Entry 5W3V (X-ray diffraction, 2.24 A resolution); this record covers chains B and E of the 4 polymer chains in the assembly.

# Chain B
Protein: Apobec3H
Source organism: Macaca nemestrina
Sequence (215 residues; numbered -1 to 213; the number before each row is that of its first residue; numbers below 1 keep their minus sign (Ser-1 is residue -1)):
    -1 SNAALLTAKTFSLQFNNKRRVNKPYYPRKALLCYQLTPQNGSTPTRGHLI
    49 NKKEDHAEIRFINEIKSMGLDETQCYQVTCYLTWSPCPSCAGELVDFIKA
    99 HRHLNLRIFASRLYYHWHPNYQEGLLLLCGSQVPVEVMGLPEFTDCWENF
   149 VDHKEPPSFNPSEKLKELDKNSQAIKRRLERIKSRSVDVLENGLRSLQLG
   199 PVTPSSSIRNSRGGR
Disordered / not traced: -1 to 1, 184-213
Modified residues: Cys73 (3-sulfinoalanine; CSD)
Metal / ion sites: Zn2+: His54, Cys85, Cys88

# Chain E
Molecule: 10-nt RNA strand
Sequence (10 nucleotides; each row starts with the number of its first residue):
     1 AACCCGGGGA

# Interface between chain B and chain E
Pairs across the interface - 13 pairs, chain B then chain E:
  Arg17(B) - G8(E)  hydrogen bond to the base
  Asn20(B) - C4(E)  phosphate contact
  Asn20(B) - C5(E)  phosphate contact
  Lys21(B) - C4(E)  hydrogen bond to the phosphate
  Tyr23(B) - C3(E)  hydrogen bond to the phosphate
  His114(B) - G9(E)  base contact
  Trp115(B) - G9(E)  base contact
  Gln120(B) - A10(E)  hydrogen bond to the phosphate
  Arg175(B) - G7(E)  salt bridge to the phosphate
  Arg175(B) - G8(E)  salt bridge to the phosphate
  Arg176(B) - G9(E)  salt bridge to the phosphate
  Arg176(B) - A10(E)  salt bridge to the phosphate
  Arg179(B) - G9(E)  salt bridge to the phosphate
Interface residues without a listed pair, chain B (13 interface residues in all): Lys16, Arg18, Ala172

# In short
13 residues of chain B face 7 of chain E across their interface; the contacts include 4 hydrogen bonds and 5
salt bridges. Among the polar pairs are Arg17(B)-G8(E), Lys21(B)-C4(E) and Tyr23(B)-C3(E). The Zn2+ site is
built by His54(B), Cys85(B) and Cys88(B).
Chain B is Apobec3H (Macaca nemestrina) and chain E is a 10-nt RNA strand; the structure, Crystal Structure of
macaque APOBEC3H in complex with RNA, was determined by X-ray diffraction.
